Entry 5FIO (X-ray diffraction, 2.10 A resolution); this record covers chains A and B.

== Chain A ==
Name: NI3C darpin MUTANT5 hg-site N1
From: Synthetic construct
Notes: antibody fragment or engineered binder
Sequence (172 residues; each row starts with the number of its first residue):
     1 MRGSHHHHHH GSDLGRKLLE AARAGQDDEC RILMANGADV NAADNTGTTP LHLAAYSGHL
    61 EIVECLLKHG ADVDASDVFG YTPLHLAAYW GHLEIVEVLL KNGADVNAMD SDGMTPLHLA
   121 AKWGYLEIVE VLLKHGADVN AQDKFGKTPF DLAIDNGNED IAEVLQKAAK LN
Unresolved in the structure: 1-10, 171-172

== Chain B ==
Name: Maltose-binding periplasmic protein
From: Escherichia coli
UniProt: P0AEY0 (MALE_ECO57); residues 3-366 here correspond to UniProt positions 29-392 (UniProt number = residue number + 26)
Sequence (395 residues; row label = number of the first residue in the row; numbers below 1 keep their minus sign (Met-14 is residue -14)):
   -14 MRGSHHHHHH GSGSMKTEEG KLVIWINGDK GYNGLAEVGK KFEKDTGIKV TVEHPDKLEE
    46 KFPQVAATGD GPDIIFWAHD RFGGYAQSGL LAEITPDKAF QDKLYPFTWD AVRYNGKLIA
   106 YPIAVEALSL IYNKDLLPNP PKTWEEIPAL DKELKAKGKS ALMFNLQEPY FTWPLIAADG
   166 GYAFKYENGK YDIKDVGVDN AGAKAGLTFL VDLIKNKHMN ADTDYSIAEA AFNKGETAMT
   226 INGPWAWSNI DTSKVNYGVT VLPTFKGQPS KPFVGVLSAG INAASPNKEL AKEFLENYLL
   286 TDEGLEAVNK DKPLGAVALK SYEEELAKDP RIAATMENAQ KGEIMPNIPQ MSAFWYAVRT
   346 AVINAASGRQ TVDEALKDAQ TGSGGTPGRP AAKLN
Unresolved in the structure: -14 to 6, 373-380
Sequence notes: expression tag (-14 to 2, 367-380)

== Interface between chain A and chain B ==
Contacting residue pairs (29):
  Arg23(A) with Asn205(B)
  Thr48(A) with Lys202(B)
  Leu53(A) with Lys202(B)
  Tyr56(A) with Lys140(B), hydrogen bond; Lys202(B)
  Val78(A) with Ser352(B); Gly353(B)
  Phe79(A) with Val196(B), hydrophobic; Lys200(B); Ala350(B); Ala351(B); Gly353(B)
  Tyr81(A) with Lys200(B); Asn201(B), hydrogen bond
  Leu86(A) with Lys202(B)
  Tyr89(A) with Pro133(B); Lys137(B), hydrogen bond (backbone-side chain); Asn201(B); His203(B), hydrogen bond
  Trp90(A) with Asp136(B); Lys137(B); Lys140(B); Asn201(B), hydrogen bond (side chain-backbone); His203(B)
  Asp110(A) with Lys200(B), salt bridge
  Asp112(A) with Lys200(B), salt bridge
  Trp123(A) with Pro133(B), hydrophobic; Lys137(B)
  Tyr125(A) with Lys137(B), hydrogen bond
Other interface residues (no listed pair), chain A (16 interface residues in all): Thr46, Lys144
Other interface residues (no listed pair), chain B (16 interface residues in all): Asp197, Asp358

== Summary ==
The chain A/chain B interface involves 16 residues from each chain, with 6 hydrogen bonds and 2 salt bridges.
Polar pairs include Asp110(A)-Lys200(B), Asp112(A)-Lys200(B) and Tyr56(A)-Lys140(B).
Chain A is NI3C darpin MUTANT5 hg-site N1 (Synthetic construct) and chain B is Maltose-binding periplasmic
protein (Escherichia coli); the structure, DARPins as a new tool for experimental phasing in protein
crystallography, was determined by X-ray diffraction.
